PDB entry 1Q84 | X-ray diffraction, 2.45 A resolution | chains A and B

== Chain A (and B) ==
Name: Acetylcholinesterase
From: Mus musculus
Notes: EC 3.1.1.7; chain B of this document is another copy of the same molecule, construct and numbering; everything in this record applies to it too
UniProtKB: P21836 (ACES_MOUSE); residues -30 to 549 here correspond to UniProt positions 1-580 (UniProt number = residue number + 31)
Sequence (580 residues; numbered -30 to 549; the number before each row is that of its first residue; numbers below 1 keep their minus sign (Met-30 is residue -30)):
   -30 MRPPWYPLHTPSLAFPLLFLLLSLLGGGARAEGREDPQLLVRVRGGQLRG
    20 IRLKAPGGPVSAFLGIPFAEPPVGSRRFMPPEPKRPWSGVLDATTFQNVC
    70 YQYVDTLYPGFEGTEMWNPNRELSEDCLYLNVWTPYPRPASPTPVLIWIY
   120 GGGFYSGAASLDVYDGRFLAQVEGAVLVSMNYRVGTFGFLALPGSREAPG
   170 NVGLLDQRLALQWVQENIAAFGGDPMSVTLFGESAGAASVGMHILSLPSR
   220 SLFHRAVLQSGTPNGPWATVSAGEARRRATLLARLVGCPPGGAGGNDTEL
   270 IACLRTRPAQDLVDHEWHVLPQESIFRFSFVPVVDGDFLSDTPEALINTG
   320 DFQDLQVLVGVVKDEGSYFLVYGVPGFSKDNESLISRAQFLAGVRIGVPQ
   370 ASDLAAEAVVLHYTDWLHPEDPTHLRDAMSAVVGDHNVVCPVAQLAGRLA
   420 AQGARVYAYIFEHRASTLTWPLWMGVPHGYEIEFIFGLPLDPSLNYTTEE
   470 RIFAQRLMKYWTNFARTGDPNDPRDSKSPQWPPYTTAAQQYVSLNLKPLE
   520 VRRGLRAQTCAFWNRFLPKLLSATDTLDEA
Unresolved in the structure: -30 to 0, 259-263, 542-549 (chain B: -30 to 3, 259-264, 541-549)
Cystine bridges: Cys69-Cys96, Cys257-Cys272, Cys409-Cys529
Covalent attachments: N-acetylglucosamine (NAG) linked to Asn350, Asn464
Ligand contacts: TZ4 (3,8-diamino-6-phenyl-5-[6-[1-[2-[(1,2,3,4-tetrahydro-9-acridinyl)amino]ethyl]-1H-1,2,3-triazol-4-yl]hexyl]-phenanthridinium): Tyr72, Asp74, Gly82, Trp86, Gly120, Gly121, Tyr124, Tyr133, Glu202, Ser203, Trp286, His287, Leu289, Gln291, Glu292, Ser293, Phe295, Arg296, Phe297, Tyr337, Phe338, Tyr341, Trp439, His447, Gly448, Tyr449
UniProt features mapped onto this chain:
  - active site: Ser203 (Acyl-ester intermediate), Glu334 (Charge relay system), His447 (Charge relay system)
  - glycosylation (N-linked (GlcNAc...) asparagine): Asn265, Asn350, Asn464
Reported in the primary citation:
  - binding site for TZ4: Tyr72, Asp74, Trp86, Tyr124, Trp286, Gln291, Ser293, Phe297, Tyr337, Tyr341
  - mutagenesis - W286A (20-fold): decreased binding to TZ4
  - catalytic residues: Ser203, Glu334, His447 (citing earlier work)

== Interface between chain A and chain B ==
Residue-residue contacts - 31 pairs, chain A then chain B:
  Leu373(A) - Lys538(B)
  Leu373(A) - Leu539(B)  hydrophobic
  Ala377(A) - Phe535(B)  hydrophobic
  Leu380(A) - Phe535(B)  hydrophobic
  His381(A) - Gln527(B)
  Thr383(A) - Gln527(B)  hydrogen bond (backbone-side chain)
  Asp384(A) - Gln527(B)
  Trp385(A) - Gln508(B)  hydrogen bond (backbone-side chain)
  Trp385(A) - Gln527(B)  hydrogen bond (backbone-side chain)
  Trp385(A) - Ala530(B)
  Trp385(A) - Arg534(B)
  Leu386(A) - Gln508(B)
  Leu386(A) - Arg522(B)
  Leu386(A) - Gly523(B)
  Gln508(A) - Trp385(B)  hydrogen bond (side chain-backbone)
  Gln508(A) - Leu386(B)
  Arg522(A) - Leu386(B)
  Gly523(A) - Leu386(B)
  Ala526(A) - Trp385(B)
  Gln527(A) - His381(B)
  Gln527(A) - Thr383(B)  hydrogen bond (side chain-backbone)
  Gln527(A) - Trp385(B)  hydrogen bond (side chain-backbone)
  Ala530(A) - Trp385(B)
  Arg534(A) - Leu380(B)
  Arg534(A) - Trp385(B)
  Phe535(A) - Ala377(B)  hydrophobic
  Phe535(A) - Leu380(B)
  Phe535(A) - Phe535(B)  hydrophobic
  Lys538(A) - Leu373(B)
  Lys538(A) - Glu376(B)  salt bridge
  Leu539(A) - Leu373(B)  hydrophobic
Interface residues without a listed pair, chain A (21 interface residues in all): Glu376, His387, Ala506
Interface residues without a listed pair, chain B (21 interface residues in all): Asp384, Ala506, Ala507, Ala526

== In short ==
Chain A and chain B each contribute 21 residues to their interface, with 6 hydrogen bonds and 1 salt bridge.
Among the polar pairs are Lys538(A)-Glu376(B), Thr383(A)-Gln527(B) and Trp385(A)-Gln508(B). Chain A binds
compound TZ4. From the paper: catalytic residues Ser203(A), Glu334(A) and His447(A); W286A of chain A reduces
binding to TZ4.
Both chains are Acetylcholinesterase (Mus musculus). Entry 1Q84 (Crystal structure of the mouse
acetylcholinesterase-TZ2PA6 anti complex) was determined by X-ray diffraction, deposited together with 1Q83.
